Entry 8YJM (X-ray diffraction, 4.15 A resolution (low resolution: residue-level contacts below are approximate; hydrogen-bond / salt-bridge calls are withheld)); this record covers chains B and F of the 7 polymer chains in the assembly.

Chain B:
Name: DNA replication licensing factor MCM2
Source organism: Homo sapiens
Notes: EC 3.6.4.12
UniProtKB: P49736 (MCM2_HUMAN); residues 63-154 here = UniProt positions 63-154
Amino-acid sequence (93 residues; row label = number of the first residue in the row):
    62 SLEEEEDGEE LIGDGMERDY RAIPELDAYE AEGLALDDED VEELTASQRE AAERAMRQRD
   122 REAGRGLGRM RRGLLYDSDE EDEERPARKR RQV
Unresolved in the structure: 62-67, 126-154
Differences from the reference sequence: expression tag (62)
UniProt features mapped onto this chain:
  - modified residue: Ser108 (Phosphoserine), Tyr137 (Phosphotyrosine), Ser139 (Phosphoserine)
  - mutagenesis: Tyr81 to Tyr90 (Loss of interaction with DNAJC9), Ser108 (S108A: Reduces phosphorylation by ATR), Ser139 (S139A: Impairs ATPase activity of the MCM-2-7 complex and reduces phosphorylation by the CDC7-DBF4 complex; when associated with A-27 and A-41)

Chain F:
Name: Histone H4
Source organism: Homo sapiens
UniProtKB: P62805 (H4_HUMAN); residues 0-102 here correspond to UniProt positions 1-103 (UniProt number = residue number + 1)
Amino-acid sequence (103 residues; row label = number of the first residue in the row; numbering starts at 0):
     0 MSGRGKGGKG LGKGGAKRHR KVLRDNIQGI TKPAIRRLAR RGGVKRISGL IYEETRGVLK
    60 VFLENVIRDA VTYTEHAKRK TVTAMDVVYA LKRQGRTLYG FGG
Unresolved in the structure: 0-25, 100-102
UniProt features mapped onto this chain:
  - DNA-binding region: Lys16 to Lys20
  - modified residue: Ser1 (N-acetylserine), Arg3 (Asymmetric dimethylarginine), Lys5 (N6-(2-hydroxyisobutyryl)lysine), Lys8 (N6-(2-hydroxyisobutyryl)lysine), Lys12 (N6-(2-hydroxyisobutyryl)lysine), Lys16 (N6-(2-hydroxyisobutyryl)lysine), Lys20 (N6,N6,N6-trimethyllysine), Lys31 (N6-(2-hydroxyisobutyryl)lysine), Lys44 (N6-(2-hydroxyisobutyryl)lysine), Ser47 (Phosphoserine), Tyr51 (Phosphotyrosine), Lys59 (N6-(2-hydroxyisobutyryl)lysine), Lys77 (N6-(2-hydroxyisobutyryl)lysine), Lys79 (N6-(2-hydroxyisobutyryl)lysine), Thr80 (Phosphothreonine), Tyr88 (Phosphotyrosine), Lys91 (N6-(2-hydroxyisobutyryl)lysine)
  - cross-link (Glycyl lysine isopeptide (Lys-Gly)): Lys12 (interchain with G-Cter in SUMO2), Lys20 (interchain with G-Cter in SUMO2), Lys31 (interchain with G-Cter in SUMO2), Lys59 (interchain with G-Cter in SUMO2), Lys79 (interchain with G-Cter in SUMO2), Lys91 (interchain with G-Cter in SUMO2)

Interface between chain B and chain F:
Pairs across the interface (43):
  Asp68(B) with Arg45(F)
  Gly69(B) with Arg45(F); Ile46(F)
  Glu70(B) with Arg35(F); Arg45(F); Ile46(F); Tyr51(F)
  Glu71(B) with Lys44(F); Arg45(F)
  Leu72(B) with Arg39(F); Val43(F); Lys44(F); Ile46(F)
  Ile73(B) with Lys44(F)
  Met77(B) with Arg39(F)
  Asp80(B) with Pro32(F); Arg35(F); Arg36(F); Arg39(F)
  Tyr81(B) with Arg36(F); Arg39(F)
  Val102(B) with Arg78(F)
  Glu103(B) with Lys77(F); Arg78(F)
  Glu104(B) with Arg78(F)
  Leu105(B) with Tyr72(F); Arg78(F); Asp85(F)
  Gln109(B) with His75(F); Ala76(F)
  Arg110(B) with Tyr72(F); Tyr88(F)
  Ala112(B) with His75(F)
  Ala113(B) with Thr71(F); His75(F)
  Glu114(B) with Tyr72(F)
  Met117(B) with Asp68(F); Thr71(F); Tyr72(F); Arg92(F)
  Arg120(B) with Arg67(F); Asp68(F)
  Asp121(B) with Arg92(F)
Also at the interface, not in a pair above, chain B (22 interface residues in all): Ala116
Also at the interface, not in a pair above, chain F (23 interface residues in all): Ala38, Thr80, Thr82

Overview:
22 residues of chain B and 23 residues of chain F are in contact. Curated annotation (UniProt) lists 12
mutagenesis sites on chain B; a DNA-binding region on chain F.
Here chain B is DNA replication licensing factor MCM2 and chain F is Histone H4, both from Homo sapiens. Entry
8YJM (Structure of human SPT16 MD-CTD and MCM2 HBD chaperoning a histone H3-H4 tetramer and a single ...) was
determined by X-ray diffraction, deposited together with 8YJF.
